Entry 5QTV (X-ray diffraction, 2.20 A resolution); this record covers chain A.

Chain A:
Name: Coagulation factor XI
From: Homo sapiens
Notes: EC 3.4.21.27; fragment: coagulation factor xi, heavy chain
Reference sequence: P03951 (FA11_HUMAN); the construct lacks a stretch of the UniProt sequence and is renumbered around it, so the offset changes along the chain: 16-36 = UniProt 388-408; 37-58 = UniProt 411-432; 59-65 = UniProt 435-441; 66-143 = UniProt 444-521; 3 more segments
Amino-acid sequence (244 residues; each row starts with the number of its first residue; note: 1 number in that range is skipped by the numbering (no residue carries it; nothing is unmodelled there); a row labelled like 36A-36B holds insertion residues (36A, then the next letters in order)):
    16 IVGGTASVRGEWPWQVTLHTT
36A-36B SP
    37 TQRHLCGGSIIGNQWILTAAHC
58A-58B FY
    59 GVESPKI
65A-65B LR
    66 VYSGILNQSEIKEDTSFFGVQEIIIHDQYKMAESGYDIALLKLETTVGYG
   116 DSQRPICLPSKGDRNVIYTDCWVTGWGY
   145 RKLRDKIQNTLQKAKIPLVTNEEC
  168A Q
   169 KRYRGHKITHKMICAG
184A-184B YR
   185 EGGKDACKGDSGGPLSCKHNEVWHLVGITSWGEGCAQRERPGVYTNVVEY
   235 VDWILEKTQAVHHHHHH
Unresolved in the structure: 246-251
Sequence notes: conflict Gly-113 (Asn491 in P03951), Gly-115 (Thr493 in P03951); expression tag (246-251)
UniProt features mapped onto this chain:
  - active site (Charge relay system): His-57, Asp-102, Ser-195
  - binding site (heparin): Lys-169 to Arg-172
  - glycosylation: Asn-72 (N-linked (GlcNAc...) (complex) asparagine)
Cystine bridges: Cys-42/Cys-58, Cys-136/Cys-201, Cys-168/Cys-182, Cys-191/Cys-219
Residues lining bound ligands: QLS (methyl [(2R,7S)-7-({(2E)-3-[5-chloro-2-(1H-tetrazol-1-yl)phenyl]prop-2-enoyl}amino)-2-(trifluoromethyl)-2,3,4,5,6,7-hexahydro-1H-8,11-epimino-1,9-benzodiazacyclotridecin-14-yl]carbamate): Arg-39, His-40, Leu-41, Cys-42, His-57, Tyr-143, Leu-147, Ile-151, Asp-189, Ala-190, Cys-191, Lys-192, Gly-193, Asp-194, Ser-195, Thr-213, Ser-214, Trp-215, Gly-216, Gly-218, Cys-219, Gly-226, Val-227, Tyr-228

Overview:
Chain A binds compound QLS. Curated annotation (UniProt) lists 3 active-site residues and 4 heparin-binding
residues.
Chain A is Coagulation factor XI (Homo sapiens); the structure, FACTOR XIA IN COMPLEX WITH THE INHIBITOR
methyl
[(2R,7S)-7-({(2E)-3-[5-chloro-2-(1H-tetrazol-1-yl)phenyl]prop-2-enoyl}amino)-2-(trifluoromethyl)-2,3,4,5,6,7-hexahydro-1H-8,11-epimino-1,9-benzodiazacyclotridecin-14-yl]carbamate,
was determined by X-ray diffraction together with 5QTW, 5QTX and 5QTY from the same study.
